PDB entry 2WJE | X-ray diffraction, 1.90 A resolution | chain A

# Chain A
Molecule: Tyrosine-protein phosphatase cpsb
Organism: Streptococcus pneumoniae
Notes: EC 3.1.3.48
Reference sequence: Q9AHD4 (CPSB1_STRPN); residue numbers follow UniProt; this construct covers 1-243
Amino-acid sequence (247 residues; each row starts with the number of its first residue; numbers below 1 keep their minus sign (Gly-3 is residue -3)):
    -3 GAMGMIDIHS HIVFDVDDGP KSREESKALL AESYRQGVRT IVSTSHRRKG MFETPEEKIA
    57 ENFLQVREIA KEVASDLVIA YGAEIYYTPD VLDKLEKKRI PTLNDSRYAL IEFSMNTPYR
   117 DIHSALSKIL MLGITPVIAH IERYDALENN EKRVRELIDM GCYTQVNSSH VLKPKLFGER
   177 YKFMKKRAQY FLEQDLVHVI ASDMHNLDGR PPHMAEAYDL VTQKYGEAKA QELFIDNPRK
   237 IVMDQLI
Not modelled in the structure: -3 to -1
Bound ions: Mn2+ site 1: His5, His7, Glu80, Asp199; Mn2+ site 2: Asp14, His42, His201; Mn2+ site 3: Glu80, Glu108, His136
From the paper describing this entry:
  - conformationally variable residues (loop rearrangement): Lys169 to Tyr177
  - Mn2+ coordination: His5, His7, Asp14, His42, Glu80, Glu108, His136, Asp199, His201
  - mutagenesis - R139A, R206A: decreased catalytic activity
  - catalytic residues: Arg206 (proposed by the authors, not directly observed)

# Overview
His5, His7, Glu80 and Asp199 form the Mn2+ site 1. Asp14, His42 and His201 coordinate Mn2+ site 2. From the
paper: the catalytic residue Arg206; R139A and R206A reduce catalytic activity.
Chain A is Tyrosine-protein phosphatase cpsb (Streptococcus pneumoniae); the structure, Crystal structure of
the tyrosine phosphatase Cps4B from Steptococcus pneumoniae TIGR4, was determined by X-ray diffraction (same
publication as 2WJA, 2WJD and 2WJF).
